Entry 5WEL (electron microscopy, 4.40 A resolution (low resolution: residue-level contacts below are approximate; hydrogen-bond / salt-bridge calls are withheld)); this record covers chains B and C of the 4 polymer chains in the assembly.

Chain B (and C):
Name: Chimera of Glutamate receptor 2, Germ cell-specific gene 1-like protein
From: Rattus norvegicus
Notes: fragment: UNP P19491 residues 25-847, UNP D3Z7H4 residues 2-238 linked via LINKER GTG; chain C of this document is another copy of the same molecule, construct and numbering; everything in this record applies to it too
UniProt: chimeric construct of P19491, D3Z7H4: residues 10-826 from P19491 (GRIA2_RAT), isoform P19491-2 positions 25-841 (UniProt number = residue number + 15); residues 1002-1238 from D3Z7H4 positions 2-238 (UniProt number = residue number - 1000)
Sequence (1057 residues; row label = number of the first residue in the row; note: 172 numbers in that range are skipped by the numbering (no residue carries them; nothing is unmodelled there)):
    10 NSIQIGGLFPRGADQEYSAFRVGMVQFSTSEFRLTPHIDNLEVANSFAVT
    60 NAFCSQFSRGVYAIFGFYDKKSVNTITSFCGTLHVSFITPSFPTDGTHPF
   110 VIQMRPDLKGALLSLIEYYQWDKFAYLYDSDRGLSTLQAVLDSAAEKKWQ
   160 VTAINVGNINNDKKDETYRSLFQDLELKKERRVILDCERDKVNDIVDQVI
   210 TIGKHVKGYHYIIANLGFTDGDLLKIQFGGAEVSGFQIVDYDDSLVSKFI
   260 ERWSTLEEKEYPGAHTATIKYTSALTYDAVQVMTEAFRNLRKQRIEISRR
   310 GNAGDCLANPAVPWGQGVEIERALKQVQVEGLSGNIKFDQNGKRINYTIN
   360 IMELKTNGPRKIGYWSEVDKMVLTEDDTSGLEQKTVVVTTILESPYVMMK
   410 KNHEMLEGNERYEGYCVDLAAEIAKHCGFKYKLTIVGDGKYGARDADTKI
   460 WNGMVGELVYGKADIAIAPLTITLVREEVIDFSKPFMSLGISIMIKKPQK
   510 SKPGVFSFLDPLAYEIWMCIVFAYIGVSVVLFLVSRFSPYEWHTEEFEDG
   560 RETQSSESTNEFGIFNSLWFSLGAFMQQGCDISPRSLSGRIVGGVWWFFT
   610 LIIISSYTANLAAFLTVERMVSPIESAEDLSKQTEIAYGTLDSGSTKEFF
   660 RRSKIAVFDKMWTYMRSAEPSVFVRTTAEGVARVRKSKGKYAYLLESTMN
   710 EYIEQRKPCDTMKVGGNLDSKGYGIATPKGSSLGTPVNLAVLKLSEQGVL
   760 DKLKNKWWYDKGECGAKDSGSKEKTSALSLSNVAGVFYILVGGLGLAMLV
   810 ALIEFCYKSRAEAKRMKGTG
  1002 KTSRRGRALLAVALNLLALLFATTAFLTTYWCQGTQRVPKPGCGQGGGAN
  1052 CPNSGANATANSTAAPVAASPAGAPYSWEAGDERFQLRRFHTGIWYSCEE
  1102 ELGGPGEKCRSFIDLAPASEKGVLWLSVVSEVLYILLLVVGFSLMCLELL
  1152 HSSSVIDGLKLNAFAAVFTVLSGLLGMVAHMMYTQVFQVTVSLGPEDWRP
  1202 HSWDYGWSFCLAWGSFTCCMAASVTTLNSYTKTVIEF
Disordered / not traced: 545-572, 818-829, 1002-1238 (chain C: 545-572, 821-829, 1041-1085, 1102-1106, 1155-1157, 1234-1238)
Construct notes: engineered mutation Glu241 (Asn256 in P19491), Leu382 (Val397 in P19491), Glu384 (Gly405 in P19491), Asp385 (Asn406 in P19491), Gln392 (Asn413 in P19491), Leu1151 (Val151 in D3Z7H4); linker (827-829)
Cystine bridges: Cys63-Cys315, Cys718-Cys773
Residues lining bound ligands: ZK1 ({[7-morpholin-4-yl-2,3-dioxo-6-(trifluoromethyl)-3,4-dihydroquinoxalin-1(2H)-yl]methyl}phosphonic acid): Glu402, Tyr405, Tyr450, Pro478, Leu479, Thr480, Arg485, Gly653, Ser654, Thr655, Thr686, Glu705, Met708, Tyr732
Curated features (UniProtKB/Swiss-Prot):
  - glycosylation: Asn355 (N-linked (GlcNAc...) asparagine)

How chain B and chain C interact:
Pairs across the interface - 72 pairs, chain B then chain C:
  Ile481(B) - Leu751(C)
  Thr482(B) - Leu751(C)
  Leu483(B) - Leu748(C)
  Leu483(B) - Leu751(C)
  Leu483(B) - Glu755(C)
  Glu486(B) - Leu751(C)
  Phe491(B) - Lys493(C)
  Ser492(B) - Lys493(C)
  Lys493(B) - Phe491(C)
  Lys493(B) - Ser492(C)
  Pro494(B) - Pro494(C)
  Ser497(B) - Ser497(C)
  Asp519(B) - Ala786(C)
  Ala522(B) - Leu787(C)
  Ile525(B) - Leu787(C)
  Ile525(B) - Ser788(C)
  Ile525(B) - Leu789(C)
  Ala532(B) - Leu799(C)
  Gly582(B) - Gln587(C)
  Gln586(B) - Gln586(C)
  Gly588(B) - Gln587(C)
  Arg594(B) - Trp578(C)
  Leu596(B) - Glu813(C)
  Ser597(B) - Ala806(C)
  Ser597(B) - Val809(C)
  Ser597(B) - Ala810(C)
  Arg599(B) - Trp578(C)
  Val601(B) - Leu803(C)
  Val601(B) - Ala806(C)
  Val604(B) - Ile798(C)
  Trp605(B) - Leu799(C)
  Trp606(B) - Leu581(C)
  Trp606(B) - Phe584(C)
  Trp606(B) - Met585(C)
  Trp606(B) - Gln586(C)
  Trp606(B) - Gln587(C)
  Phe607(B) - Phe584(C)
  Phe607(B) - Met585(C)
  Phe608(B) - Val795(C)
  Phe608(B) - Phe796(C)
  Leu610(B) - Met585(C)
  Leu610(B) - Gln586(C)
  Ile611(B) - Phe517(C)
  Ser614(B) - Thr617(C)
  Ser615(B) - Leu620(C)
  Ala618(B) - Thr617(C)
  Ala618(B) - Leu620(C)
  Ala618(B) - Ala621(C)
  Asn619(B) - Leu624(C)
  Asn619(B) - Leu787(C)
  Ala622(B) - Thr625(C)
  Val626(B) - Thr625(C)
  Val626(B) - Arg628(C)
  Val626(B) - Met629(C)
  Arg628(B) - Arg628(C)
  Arg628(B) - Thr784(C)
  Val630(B) - Lys783(C)
  Ser631(B) - Lys783(C)
  Pro632(B) - Lys783(C)
  Glu634(B) - Lys783(C)
  Glu637(B) - Lys776(C)
  Arg661(B) - Glu755(C)
  Arg661(B) - Gln756(C)
  Val666(B) - Lys776(C)
  Leu748(B) - Leu483(C)
  Leu751(B) - Thr482(C)
  Glu755(B) - Leu483(C)
  Glu755(B) - Arg661(C)
  Gln756(B) - Arg661(C)
  Lys776(B) - Glu637(C)
  Lys776(B) - Asp638(C)
  Lys776(B) - Lys641(C)
Other interface residues (no listed pair), chain B (62 interface residues in all): Pro520, Glu524, Cys528, Cys589, Ser592, Ile600, Gly603, Thr617, Ala621, Phe623, Thr625, Ile664, Lys752, Asp760, Asn764
Other interface residues (no listed pair), chain C (55 interface residues in all): Ile481, Glu486, Ile613, Val630, Ser635, Ile664, Lys752, Asn764, Val792, Gly802

Overview:
The interface between chain B and chain C involves 62 residues on one side and 55 on the other. Chain B binds
compound ZK1.
Chain B and chain C are both Chimera of Glutamate receptor 2, Germ cell-specific gene 1-like protein (Rattus
norvegicus); the structure, GluA2 bound to antagonist ZK and GSG1L in digitonin, state 2, was determined by
electron microscopy together with 5WEK, 5WEM, 5WEN and 5WEO from the same study.
